PDB entry 2G2P | X-ray diffraction, 2.10 A resolution | chains B and D of the 4 polymer chains in the assembly

== Chain B (and D) ==
Name: Transthyretin-like protein
From: Escherichia coli
Notes: chain D of this document is another copy of the same molecule, construct and numbering; everything in this record applies to it too
UniProtKB: P76341 (YEDX_ECOLI); residues 1-114 here correspond to UniProt positions 24-137 (UniProt number = residue number + 23)
Amino-acid sequence (114 residues; row label = number of the first residue in the row):
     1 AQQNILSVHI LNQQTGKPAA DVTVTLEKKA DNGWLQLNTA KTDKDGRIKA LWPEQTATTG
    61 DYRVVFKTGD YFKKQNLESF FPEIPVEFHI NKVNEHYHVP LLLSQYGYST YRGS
Disordered / not traced: 1-3 (chain D: 1-2)
Bound ions: Zn2+ site 1: His-9, His-98; Zn2+ site 2: Asp-61, His-89; Zn2+ site 3 near His-96 (its only coordinating residue here); Zn2+ site 4 near His-98 (its only coordinating residue here)

== Chain B / chain D interface ==
Contacting residue pairs - 10 pairs, chain B then chain D:
  Leu-11(B) with Tyr-111(D), hydrophobic; Arg-112(D)
  Leu-102(B) with Leu-102(D), hydrophobic; Tyr-111(D), hydrophobic
  Tyr-111(B) with Leu-11(D), hydrophobic; Leu-102(D); Tyr-111(D), hydrogen bond
  Arg-112(B) with Leu-11(D)
  Gly-113(B) with Leu-11(D)
  Ser-114(B) with Arg-47(D)
Interface residues without a listed pair, chain B (9 interface residues in all): Gly-16, Pro-18, Ser-109
Interface residues without a listed pair, chain D (10 interface residues in all): Gln-13, Gly-16, Ser-109, Gly-113, Ser-114

== In short ==
9 residues of chain B and 10 residues of chain D are in contact; the contacts include 1 hydrogen bond. Its one
hydrogen-bonded contact is Tyr-111(B)/Tyr-111(D). His-9(B) and His-98(B) form the Zn2+ site 1. Asp-61(B) and
His-89(B) form the Zn2+ site 2.
Both chains are Transthyretin-like protein (Escherichia coli). Entry 2G2P (Crystal Structure of E.coli
transthyretin-related protein with bound Zn and Br) was determined by X-ray diffraction, deposited together
with 2G2N.
